PDB entry 8Z7N | electron microscopy, 3.58 A resolution | chains A and C of the 9 polymer chains in the assembly

== Chain A ==
Molecule: Envelope glycoprotein gp160
Organism: Human immunodeficiency virus 1
UniProt: A1EAH4 (A1EAH4_9HIV1); the construct has insertions or renumbered stretches relative to UniProt, so the offset changes along the chain: 36-315 = UniProt 29-308; 317-341 = UniProt 309-333; 344-365 = UniProt 334-355; 367-409 = UniProt 356-398; 2 more segments
Sequence (518 residues; each row starts with the number of its first residue; note: 7 numbers in that range are skipped by the numbering (no residue carries them; nothing is unmodelled there); a row labelled like 475A-475F holds insertion residues (475A, then the next letters in order)):
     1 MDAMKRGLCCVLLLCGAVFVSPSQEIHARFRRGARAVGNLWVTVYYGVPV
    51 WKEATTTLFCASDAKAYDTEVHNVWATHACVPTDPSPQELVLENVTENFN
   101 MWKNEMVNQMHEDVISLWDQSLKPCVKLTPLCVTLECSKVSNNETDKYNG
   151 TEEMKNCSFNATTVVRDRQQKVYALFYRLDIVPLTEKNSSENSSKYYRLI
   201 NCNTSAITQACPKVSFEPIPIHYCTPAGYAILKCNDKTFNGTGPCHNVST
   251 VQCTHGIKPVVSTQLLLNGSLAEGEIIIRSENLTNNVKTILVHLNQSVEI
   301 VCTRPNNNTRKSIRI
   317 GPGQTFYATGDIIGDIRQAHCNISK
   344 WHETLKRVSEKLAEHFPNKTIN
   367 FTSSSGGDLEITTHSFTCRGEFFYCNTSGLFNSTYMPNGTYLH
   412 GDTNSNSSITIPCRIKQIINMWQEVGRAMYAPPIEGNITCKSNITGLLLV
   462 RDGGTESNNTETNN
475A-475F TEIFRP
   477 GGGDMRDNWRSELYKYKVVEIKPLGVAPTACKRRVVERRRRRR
Disordered / not traced: 1-37, 138-198, 317-330, 412-417, 475A-475F, 512-519
Construct notes: initiating methionine (1); expression tag (2-35, 515-519); engineered mutation Cys507 (Ala499 in A1EAH4)
Disulfide bonds: Cys60-Cys80, Cys125-Cys211, Cys132-Cys202, Cys224-Cys253, Cys234-Cys245, Cys302-Cys337, Cys384-Cys451, Cys391-Cys424
Covalently attached groups: N-acetylglucosamine (NAG) linked to Asn94, Asn361

== Chain C ==
Molecule: T-cell surface glycoprotein CD4
Organism: Homo sapiens
UniProt: P01730 (CD4_HUMAN); residues -22 to 369 here correspond to UniProt positions 1-392 (UniProt number = residue number + 23)
Sequence (401 residues; each row starts with the number of its first residue; numbers below 1 keep their minus sign (Met-22 is residue -22)):
   -22 MNRGVPFRHLLLVLQLALLPAATQGKKVVLGKKGDTVELTCTASQKKSIQ
    28 FHWKNSNQIKILGNQGSFLTKGPSKLNDRADSRRSLWDQGNFPLIIKNLK
    78 IEDSDTYICEVEDQKEEVQLLVFGLTANSDTHLLQGQSLTLTLESPPGSS
   128 PSVQCRSPRGKNIQGGKTLSVSQLELQDSGTWTCTVLQNQKKVEFKIDIV
   178 VLAFQKASSIVYKKEGEQVEFSFPLAFTVEKLTGSGELWWQAERASSSKS
   228 WITFDLKNKEVSVKRVTQDPKLQMGKKLPLHLTLPQALPQYAGSGNLTLA
   278 LEAKTGKLHQEVNLVVMRATQLQKNLTCEVWGPTSPKLMLSLKLENKEAK
   328 VSKREKAVWVLNPEAGMWQCLLSDSGQVLLESNIKVLPTWSTGSGHHHHH
   378 H
Disordered / not traced: -22 to 2, 180-378
Construct notes: expression tag (370-378)
Disulfide bonds: Cys18-Cys86, Cys132-Cys161

== Chain A / chain C interface ==
Contacting residue pairs (39; chain A residue first):
  Pro130(A) - Ser62(C)
  Thr134(A) - Gln66(C)  hydrogen bond
  Cys202(A) - Leu63(C)  hydrophobic
  Asn285(A) - Gln35(C)  hydrogen bond
  Asn285(A) - Lys92(C)
  Asn286(A) - Lys37(C)
  Val287(A) - Lys31(C)
  Thr289(A) - Gln42(C)
  Ser369(A) - Pro50(C)
  Ser371(A) - Lys48(C)  hydrogen bond (side chain-backbone)
  Ser371(A) - Gly49(C)  hydrogen bond (side chain-backbone)
  Ser371(A) - Pro50(C)
  Ser371(A) - Asn54(C)
  Gly372(A) - Lys48(C)  hydrogen bond (backbone-backbone)
  Gly373(A) - Lys48(C)
  Asp374(A) - Phe45(C)
  Asp374(A) - Leu46(C)  hydrogen bond (side chain-backbone)
  Glu376(A) - Phe45(C)
  Ile377(A) - Gln42(C)
  Ile377(A) - Phe45(C)  hydrophobic
  Asn431(A) - Phe45(C)
  Met432(A) - Ser44(C)
  Trp433(A) - Ser44(C)
  Gln434(A) - Ser44(C)
  Glu435(A) - Ser44(C)
  Val436(A) - Ser44(C)
  Val436(A) - Arg61(C)
  Arg438(A) - Arg61(C)
  Val461(A) - Lys37(C)
  Arg462(A) - Lys37(C)  hydrogen bond (backbone-side chain)
  Asp463(A) - Pro50(C)
  Gly464(A) - Lys37(C)
  Gly465(A) - Asn34(C)
  Gly465(A) - Gln35(C)
  Thr466(A) - Asn34(C)  hydrogen bond (side chain-backbone)
  Glu467(A) - Ile36(C)
  Gly478(A) - Gln42(C)
  Gly479(A) - Gln42(C)
  Asp480(A) - Gly43(C)  hydrogen bond (side chain-backbone)
Interface residues without a listed pair, chain A (33 interface residues in all): Gly477, Arg482
Interface residues without a listed pair, chain C (22 interface residues in all): Ser25, Thr47, Asp65

== In short ==
The interface between chain A and chain C involves 33 residues on one side and 22 on the other; the contacts
include 9 hydrogen bonds. Polar contacts include Thr134(A)-Gln66(C), Asn285(A)-Gln35(C) and
Ser371(A)-Lys48(C). N-acetylglucosamine is covalently linked to Asn94(A) and Asn361(A).
Here chain A is Envelope glycoprotein gp160 (Human immunodeficiency virus 1) and chain C is T-cell surface
glycoprotein CD4 (Homo sapiens). Entry 8Z7N (Structure of HIV-1 CH119 SOSIP.664 trimer in complex with CD4
molecules) was determined by electron microscopy.
